7XEB - chains A and F of the 5 polymer chains in the assembly; structure by X-ray diffraction, 2.39 A resolution.

== Chain A ==
Protein: Microbial collagenase
From: Grimontia hollisae
Notes: EC 3.4.24.3
Reference sequence: F7IZI6 (F7IZI6_GRIHO); numbering as in UniProt (aligned over 88-646)
Sequence (559 residues; row label = number of the first residue in the row):
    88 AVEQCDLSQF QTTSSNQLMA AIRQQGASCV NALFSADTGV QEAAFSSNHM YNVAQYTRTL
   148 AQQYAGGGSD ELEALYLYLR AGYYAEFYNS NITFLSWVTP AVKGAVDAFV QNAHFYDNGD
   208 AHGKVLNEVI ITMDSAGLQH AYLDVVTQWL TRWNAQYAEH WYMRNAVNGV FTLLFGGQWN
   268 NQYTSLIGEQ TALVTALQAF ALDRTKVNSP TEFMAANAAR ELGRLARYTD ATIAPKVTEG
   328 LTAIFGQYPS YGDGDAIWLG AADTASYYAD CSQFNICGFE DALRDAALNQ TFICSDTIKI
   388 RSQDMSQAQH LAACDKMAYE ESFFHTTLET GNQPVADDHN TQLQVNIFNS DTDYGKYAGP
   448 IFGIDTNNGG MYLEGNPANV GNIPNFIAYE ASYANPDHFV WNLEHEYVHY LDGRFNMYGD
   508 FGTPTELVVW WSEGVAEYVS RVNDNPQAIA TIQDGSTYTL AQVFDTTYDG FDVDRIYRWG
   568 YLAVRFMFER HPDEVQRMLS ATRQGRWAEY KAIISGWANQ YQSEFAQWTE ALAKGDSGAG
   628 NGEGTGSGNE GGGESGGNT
Disordered / not traced: 88-89, 623-646
Disulfides: C92-C116, C358-C364, C381-C401
Metal / ion sites: Ca2+ site 1: E173, N176, I179; Ca2+ site 2: D391, N436, E477; Ca2+ site 3: E461, G500, M504, G506; Zn2+: H492, H496, E520 (shared with 1 residue of chain C); Ca2+ site 4: T538, D541, S543
Reported in the primary citation:
  - Zn2+ coordination: H492, H496, E520
  - binding site for GLY-PRO-HYP peptide: G456, G457, Y476, Y480, N489, E493
  - binding site for GLY-PRO-HYP peptide: Y459, E520, Y564
  - contacts within the chain: E520-Y555 (hydrogen bond)
  - binding site for GLY-PRO-HYP-GLY-PRO-HYP peptide: R167, F174, E215, D221
  - binding site for GLY-PRO-HYP-GLY-PRO-HYP peptide (chain F): E308, R311, D350, Y354
  - catalytic residues: Y476, E493, Y555, Y564
  - mutagenesis - Y476A, Y555A: unchanged catalytic activity on FITC-collagen
  - mutagenesis - Y564A: decreased catalytic activity on FITC-collagen
  - mutagenesis - E493A: abolished catalytic activity on FITC-collagen
  - mutagenesis - Y476A, Y555A: decreased catalytic activity on FALGPA
  - mutagenesis - E493A, Y564A: abolished catalytic activity on FALGPA
  - mutagenesis - Y476A, Y555A: decreased catalytic activity on MOCAc-KPLGL(Dpa)-AR
  - mutagenesis - E493A, Y564A: abolished catalytic activity on MOCAc-KPLGL(Dpa)-AR

== Chain F ==
Protein: GLY-PRO-HYP-GLY-PRO-HYP peptide
Sequence (6 residues; row label = number of the first residue in the row):
     1 GPPGPP
Modified / non-standard residues: P3 (4-hydroxyproline; HYP); P6 (4-hydroxyproline; HYP)

== Chain A / chain F interface ==
Contacting residue pairs (14; chain A residue first):
  F258(A) with P6(F)
  F262(A) with P3(F); G4(F); P5(F); P6(F)
  N304(A) with P6(F)
  E308(A) with P6(F)
  R311(A) with P3(F), hydrogen bond (side chain-backbone); G4(F), hydrogen bond (side chain-backbone)
  D350(A) with P3(F)
  Y354(A) with G1(F); P2(F); P3(F)
  Y355(A) with P2(F)
Other interface residues (no listed pair), chain A (11 interface residues in all): T259, R307, T351

== Summary ==
Chain A and chain F form an interface of 11 and 6 residues respectively; the contacts include 2 hydrogen
bonds. Polar pairs include R311(A)-P3(F) and R311(A)-G4(F). From the paper: catalytic residues Y476(A),
E493(A) and Y555(A) among others; Y476A and Y555A of chain A reduce catalytic activity on FALGPA; 4
substitutions were tested in all.
Here chain A is Microbial collagenase (Grimontia hollisae) and chain F is GLY-PRO-HYP-GLY-PRO-HYP peptide.
Entry 7XEB (Collagenase from Grimontia (Vibrio) hollisae 1706B complexed with Gly-Pro-Hyp) was determined by
X-ray diffraction (same publication as 7WSS).
